PDB entry 1ANJ | X-ray diffraction, 2.30 A resolution | chains A and B

# Chain A (and B)
Protein: Alkaline phosphatase
Organism: Escherichia coli
Notes: EC 3.1.3.1; chain B of this document is another copy of the same molecule, construct and numbering; everything in this record applies to it too
Reference sequence: P00634 (PPB_ECOLI); residues 4-449 here correspond to UniProt positions 26-471 (UniProt number = residue number + 22)
Amino-acid sequence (446 residues; row label = number of the first residue in the row):
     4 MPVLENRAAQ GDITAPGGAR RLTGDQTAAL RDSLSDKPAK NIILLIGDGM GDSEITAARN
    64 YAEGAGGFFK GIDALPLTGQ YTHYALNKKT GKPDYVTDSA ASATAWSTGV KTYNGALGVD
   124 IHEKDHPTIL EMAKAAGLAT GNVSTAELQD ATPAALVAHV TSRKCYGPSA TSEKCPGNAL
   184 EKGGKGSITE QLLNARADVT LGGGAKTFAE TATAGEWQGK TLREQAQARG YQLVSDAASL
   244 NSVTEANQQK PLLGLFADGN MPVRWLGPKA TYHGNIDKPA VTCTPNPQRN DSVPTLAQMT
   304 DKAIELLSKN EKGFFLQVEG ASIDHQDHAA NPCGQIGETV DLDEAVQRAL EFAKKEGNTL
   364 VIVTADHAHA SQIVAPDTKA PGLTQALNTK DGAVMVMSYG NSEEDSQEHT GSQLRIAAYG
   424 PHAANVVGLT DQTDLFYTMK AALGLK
Differences from the reference sequence: engineered mutation His328 (Lys350 in P00634)
Disulfide bonds: Cys168-Cys178, Cys286-Cys336
Ion coordination: Zn2+ site 1: Asp51, Ser102, Asp369, His370; Zn2+ site 2: Asp51, Thr155, Glu322; Zn2+ site 3: Asp327, His331, His412 (together with phosphate ion)
Swiss-Prot annotation at these positions:
  - active site: Ser102 (Phosphoserine intermediate)
  - binding site (Mg(2+)): Asp51, Asp153, Thr155, Glu322
  - binding site (Zn(2+)): Asp51, Asp327, His331, Asp369, His370, His412

# Interface between chain A and chain B
Contacting residue pairs - 198 pairs, chain A then chain B:
  Arg10(A) with Val430(B), hydrogen bond (side chain-backbone); Gly431(B); Leu432(B), hydrogen bond (side chain-backbone); Thr433(B)
  Ile16(A) with Tyr87(B); Leu89(B), hydrophobic; Pro96(B), hydrophobic; Lys114(B)
  Thr17(A) with Leu89(B); Gly94(B); Val113(B); Ile124(B)
  Ala18(A) with Val113(B)
  Pro19(A) with Val113(B); His129(B); Tyr440(B)
  Gly20(A) with Gly112(B), hydrogen bond (backbone-backbone); Tyr440(B), hydrogen bond (backbone-side chain)
  Ala22(A) with Lys114(B); Asp434(B); Thr436(B)
  Arg23(A) with Thr436(B); Asp437(B); Tyr440(B)
  Arg24(A) with Thr85(B), hydrogen bond; Tyr87(B); Thr433(B); Asp434(B); Asp437(B), hydrogen bond (backbone-side chain)
  Leu25(A) with Asn428(B); Asp437(B), hydrogen bond (backbone-side chain)
  Gly27(A) with Asn428(B)
  Asp28(A) with His425(B), salt bridge; Asn428(B), hydrogen bond
  Gln29(A) with Asn428(B), hydrogen bond (backbone-side chain)
  Thr30(A) with Asp39(B); Ala427(B)
  Leu33(A) with Leu37(B), hydrophobic; Ala427(B), hydrophobic; Val430(B), hydrophobic
  Arg34(A) with Leu37(B), hydrogen bond (side chain-backbone); Asp39(B), salt bridge
  Leu37(A) with Leu33(B), hydrophobic; Arg34(B); Leu37(B), hydrophobic
  Ser38(A) with Thr30(B)
  Asp39(A) with Thr30(B); Arg34(B), salt bridge
  Asp55(A) with Gln83(B); Ser415(B); Gln416(B), hydrogen bond
  Ser56(A) with Ser415(B), hydrogen bond (backbone-side chain)
  Thr59(A) with Gly414(B); Ser415(B); Gln416(B), hydrogen bond (side chain-backbone)
  Arg62(A) with Thr85(B); Gln416(B), hydrogen bond; Leu432(B)
  Asn63(A) with Tyr98(B)
  Ala68(A) with Tyr87(B); Pro96(B), hydrophobic; Tyr98(B), hydrophobic
  Gly69(A) with Tyr87(B)
  Asp76(A) with Leu432(B)
  Pro79(A) with Val430(B)
  Thr81(A) with Thr81(B), hydrogen bond (backbone-side chain); Gly82(B); Gln83(B); Val430(B); Gly431(B), hydrogen bond (side chain-backbone)
  Gly82(A) with Thr81(B); Gln83(B), hydrogen bond (backbone-side chain)
  Gln83(A) with Asp55(B); Thr81(B); Gly82(B), hydrogen bond (side chain-backbone); Gln83(B); Arg418(B), hydrogen bond
  Thr85(A) with Arg24(B), hydrogen bond; Arg62(B)
  Tyr87(A) with Ile16(B); Ala22(B); Ala68(B); Gly69(B)
  Leu89(A) with Ile16(B), hydrophobic; Thr17(B)
  Gly94(A) with Thr17(B)
  Lys95(A) with Asp394(B); Gly395(B), hydrogen bond (side chain-backbone)
  Pro96(A) with Ile16(B), hydrophobic; Ala68(B), hydrophobic; Asp394(B)
  Tyr98(A) with Asn63(B); Ala68(B), hydrophobic; Ile376(B), hydrophobic; Thr392(B), hydrogen bond; Asp394(B), hydrogen bond; Val397(B); Met398(B), hydrophobic
  Val99(A) with Ile376(B); Val377(B); Ala378(B)
  Gly112(A) with Gly20(B), hydrogen bond (backbone-backbone)
  Val113(A) with Thr17(B); Ala18(B)
  Lys114(A) with Ile16(B); Ala22(B)
  Ile124(A) with Thr17(B)
  His129(A) with Pro19(B)
  Tyr275(A) with Glu406(B), hydrogen bond
  His276(A) with Glu406(B), salt bridge
  His372(A) with Gln375(B)
  Ala373(A) with Gln375(B), hydrogen bond (backbone-side chain)
  Gln375(A) with His372(B); Ala373(B), hydrogen bond (side chain-backbone); Gln375(B); Asn404(B); Thr413(B)
  Ile376(A) with Tyr98(B), hydrophobic; Val99(B); Thr413(B); Gly414(B), hydrogen bond (backbone-backbone)
  Val377(A) with Val99(B)
  Ala378(A) with Val99(B); Glu411(B)
  Thr381(A) with Asn404(B); Glu411(B), hydrogen bond
  Lys382(A) with Ser405(B); Glu406(B), hydrogen bond (backbone-backbone); Glu407(B), hydrogen bond (backbone-side chain)
  Ala383(A) with Asn404(B); Glu406(B)
  Pro384(A) with Pro384(B); Gly403(B); Ser405(B); Glu406(B)
  Thr392(A) with Tyr98(B), hydrogen bond
  Asp394(A) with Lys95(B); Pro96(B); Tyr98(B), hydrogen bond
  Gly395(A) with Lys95(B), hydrogen bond (backbone-side chain)
  Val397(A) with Tyr98(B)
  Met398(A) with Tyr98(B), hydrophobic
  Gly403(A) with Pro384(B); Gly403(B)
  Asn404(A) with Gln375(B); Thr381(B); Ala383(B)
  Ser405(A) with Lys382(B); Pro384(B)
  Glu406(A) with Tyr275(B), hydrogen bond; His276(B), salt bridge; Lys382(B), hydrogen bond (backbone-backbone); Ala383(B); Pro384(B)
  Glu407(A) with Lys382(B), hydrogen bond (side chain-backbone)
  Glu411(A) with Ala378(B); Thr381(B), hydrogen bond
  His412(A) with Ile376(B)
  Thr413(A) with Ile376(B)
  Gly414(A) with Thr59(B); Ile376(B), hydrogen bond (backbone-backbone)
  Ser415(A) with Asp55(B); Ser56(B), hydrogen bond (side chain-backbone); Thr59(B)
  Gln416(A) with Asp55(B), hydrogen bond; Thr59(B), hydrogen bond (backbone-side chain); Arg62(B), hydrogen bond
  Arg418(A) with Gln83(B), hydrogen bond; Gln416(B)
  His425(A) with Asp28(B), salt bridge
  Ala427(A) with Thr30(B); Leu33(B), hydrophobic
  Asn428(A) with Leu25(B); Gly27(B); Asp28(B), hydrogen bond; Gln29(B), hydrogen bond (side chain-backbone)
  Val430(A) with Arg10(B), hydrogen bond (backbone-side chain); Leu33(B), hydrophobic; Pro79(B); Thr81(B)
  Gly431(A) with Arg10(B); Thr81(B), hydrogen bond (backbone-side chain)
  Leu432(A) with Arg10(B), hydrogen bond (backbone-side chain); Arg24(B); Arg62(B); Asp76(B)
  Thr433(A) with Arg10(B); Arg24(B)
  Asp434(A) with Ala22(B); Arg24(B)
  Thr436(A) with Ala22(B); Arg23(B)
  Asp437(A) with Arg23(B); Arg24(B), hydrogen bond (side chain-backbone); Leu25(B), hydrogen bond (side chain-backbone)
  Tyr440(A) with Pro19(B); Gly20(B), hydrogen bond (side chain-backbone); Arg23(B)
Interface residues without a listed pair, chain A (93 interface residues in all): Ala12, Ile58, Phe71, Leu80, Asp97, Pro379, Gly385, Ala396, Ser401
Interface residues without a listed pair, chain B (92 interface residues in all): Ala12, Ser38, Ile58, Leu80, Asp97, Pro379, Gly385, Ala396, Ser401, His412

# In short
93 residues of chain A face 92 of chain B across their interface; the contacts include 52 hydrogen bonds and 6
salt bridges. Polar pairs include Asp28(A)-His425(B), Arg34(A)-Asp39(B) and His276(A)-Glu406(B). From UniProt:
active-site residue Ser102(A), 4 Mg2+-binding residues and 6 Zn2+-binding residues on chain A.
Both chains are Alkaline phosphatase (Escherichia coli). Entry 1ANJ (Alkaline phosphatase (K328H)) was
determined by X-ray diffraction together with 1ANI and 2ANH from the same study.
